Entry 1T5W (X-ray diffraction, 2.40 A resolution); this record covers chains A and C of the 3 polymer chains in the assembly.

Chain A:
Name: HLA class II histocompatibility antigen, DR alpha chain
Source organism: Homo sapiens
Notes: fragment: Extracellular domain
UniProt: P01903 (2DRA_HUMAN); residues 2-181 here correspond to UniProt positions 27-206 (UniProt number = residue number + 25)
Sequence (180 residues; numbered 2 to 181; the number before each row is that of its first residue):
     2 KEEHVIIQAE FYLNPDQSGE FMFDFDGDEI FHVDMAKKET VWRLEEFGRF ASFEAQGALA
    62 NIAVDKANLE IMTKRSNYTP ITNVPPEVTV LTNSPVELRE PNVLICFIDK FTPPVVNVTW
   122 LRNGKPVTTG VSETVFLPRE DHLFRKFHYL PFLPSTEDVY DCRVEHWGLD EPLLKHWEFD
Cystine bridges: Cys107-Cys163
UniProt features mapped onto this chain:
  - region: Glu179 to Asp181 (Connecting peptide)
  - site: Gln9 (Self- and pathogen-derived peptide antigen), Gly49 (Self-peptide antigen), Phe51 (Self- and pathogen-derived peptide antigen), Ala52 (Self-peptide antigen), Ser53 (Self- and pathogen-derived peptide antigen), Glu55 (Pathogen-derived peptide antigen), Asn62 (Self- and pathogen-derived peptide antigen), Asn69 (Pathogen-derived peptide antigen), Arg76 (Self- and pathogen-derived peptide antigen)
  - glycosylation (N-linked (GlcNAc...) asparagine): Asn78, Asn118

Chain C:
Name: 15-mer peptide fragment of Regulatory protein MIG1
Notes: fragment: Synthetic peptide
UniProt: P27705 (MIG1_YEAST); residues 7-14 here correspond to UniProt positions 455-462 (UniProt number = residue number + 448)
Sequence (15 residues; row label = number of the first residue in the row; numbering starts at 0):
     0 AAYSDQATPL LLSPR
Unresolved in the structure: 13-14
Differences from the reference sequence: insertion (0-6)

Interface between chain A and chain C:
Pairs across the interface (29):
  Gln9(A) with Asp4(C); Gln5(C), hydrogen bond (side chain-backbone)
  Glu11(A) with Thr7(C)
  Phe22(A) with Asp4(C)
  Phe24(A) with Ser3(C)
  Ile31(A) with Tyr2(C)
  Phe32(A) with Tyr2(C), hydrophobic
  Trp43(A) with Tyr2(C), hydrophobic
  Phe51(A) with Ala0(C)
  Ala52(A) with Ala0(C); Tyr2(C), hydrophobic
  Ser53(A) with Ala0(C), hydrogen bond (backbone-backbone); Ala1(C); Tyr2(C), hydrogen bond (backbone-backbone)
  Phe54(A) with Tyr2(C); Asp4(C)
  Gly58(A) with Asp4(C)
  Asn62(A) with Asp4(C); Gln5(C), hydrogen bond (side chain-backbone); Ala6(C); Thr7(C)
  Val65(A) with Thr7(C)
  Asp66(A) with Thr7(C)
  Asn69(A) with Pro8(C), hydrogen bond (side chain-backbone); Leu9(C); Leu10(C), hydrogen bond (side chain-backbone)
  Ile72(A) with Leu11(C)
  Met73(A) with Leu10(C), hydrophobic
  Arg76(A) with Leu11(C), hydrogen bond (side chain-backbone)
Also at the interface, not in a pair above, chain A (20 interface residues in all): Ala68

Summary:
The interface between chain A and chain C involves 20 residues on one side and 12 on the other; the contacts
include 7 hydrogen bonds. Polar pairs include Gln9(A)-Gln5(C), Asn62(A)-Gln5(C) and Asn69(A)-Pro8(C).
Chain A is HLA class II histocompatibility antigen, DR alpha chain (Homo sapiens) and chain C is a 15-mer
peptide fragment of Regulatory protein MIG1; the structure, HLA-DR1 in complex with a synthetic peptide
(AAYSDQATPLLLSPR), was determined by X-ray diffraction together with 1T5X from the same study.
